Entry 5CPK (X-ray diffraction, 2.63 A resolution); this record covers chains E and J of the 10 polymer chains in the assembly.

== Chain E ==
Protein: Histone H3.1
From: Homo sapiens
UniProtKB: P68431 (H31_HUMAN); residues 0-135 here correspond to UniProt positions 1-136 (UniProt number = residue number + 1)
Chain sequence (139 residues; row label = number of the first residue in the row; numbers below 1 keep their minus sign (Gly-3 is residue -3)):
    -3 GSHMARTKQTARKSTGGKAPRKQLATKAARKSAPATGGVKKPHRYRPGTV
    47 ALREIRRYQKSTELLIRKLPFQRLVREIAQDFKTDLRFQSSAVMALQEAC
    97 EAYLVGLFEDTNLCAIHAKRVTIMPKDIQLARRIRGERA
Disordered / not traced: -3 to 37
Construct notes: expression tag (-3 to -1)
Curated features (UniProtKB/Swiss-Prot):
  - modified residue: Arg2 (Asymmetric dimethylarginine), Thr3 (Phosphothreonine), Lys4 (Allysine), Gln5 (5-glutamyl dopamine), Thr6 (Phosphothreonine), Arg8 (Citrulline), Lys9 (N6,N6,N6-trimethyllysine), Ser10 (ADP-ribosylserine), Thr11 (Phosphothreonine), Lys14 (N6-(2-hydroxyisobutyryl)lysine), Arg17 (Asymmetric dimethylarginine), Lys18 (N6-(2-hydroxyisobutyryl)lysine), Lys23 (N6-(2-hydroxyisobutyryl)lysine), Arg26 (Citrulline), Lys27 (N6,N6,N6-trimethyllysine), Ser28 (ADP-ribosylserine), Lys36 (N6,N6,N6-trimethyllysine), Lys37 (N6-methyllysine), Tyr41 (Phosphotyrosine), Lys56 (N6,N6,N6-trimethyllysine) and 8 more in UniProt
  - lipidation: Lys18 (N6-decanoyllysine)

== Chain J ==
Molecule: 145-nt DNA strand
Sequence (145 nucleotides; each row starts with the number of its first residue):
     1 ATCATTTCCATTCGAAGATTCCATTCGAATCCATTCGAAAATGATTACAT
    51 TCGAATCCATTCGAAGATTCCATTTGAGCCTGTTCGAAAATTCCATTTGA
   101 GTCCAACCAATGATTCCTCTCATTTCCATTCAATGATTCCATGAT
Modified residues: 5CM (5-methyl-2'-deoxy-cytidine-5'-monophosphate) at position 13, 5CM (5-methyl-2'-deoxy-cytidine-5'-monophosphate) at position 26, 5CM (5-methyl-2'-deoxy-cytidine-5'-monophosphate) at position 36, 5CM (5-methyl-2'-deoxy-cytidine-5'-monophosphate) at position 52, 5CM (5-methyl-2'-deoxy-cytidine-5'-monophosphate) at position 62, 5CM (5-methyl-2'-deoxy-cytidine-5'-monophosphate) at position 85

== Interface between chain E and chain J ==
Pairs across the interface (25):
  His39(E) with DG143(J), sugar contact
  Arg40(E) with DG143(J), phosphate contact; DA144(J), phosphate contact
  Tyr41(E) with DT142(J), phosphate contact; DG143(J), phosphate contact
  Arg42(E) with DA67(J), phosphate contact; DT68(J), salt bridge to the phosphate; DG143(J), hydrogen bond to the phosphate
  Pro43(E) with DA67(J), phosphate contact; DT68(J), sugar contact
  Thr45(E) with DG143(J), hydrogen bond to the phosphate
  Arg72(E) with DT50(J), salt bridge to the phosphate
  Arg83(E) with DA49(J), phosphate contact; DT50(J), phosphate contact
  Phe84(E) with DA49(J), sugar contact; DT50(J), hydrogen bond to the phosphate
  Gln85(E) with DA49(J), phosphate contact
  Ser86(E) with DA49(J), hydrogen bond to the phosphate
  Arg116(E) with DC70(J), phosphate contact
  Val117(E) with DC70(J), hydrogen bond to the phosphate
  Thr118(E) with DT69(J), hydrogen bond to the phosphate; DC70(J), hydrogen bond to the phosphate
  Met120(E) with DC70(J), phosphate contact; DC71(J), phosphate contact
  Lys122(E) with DC71(J), salt bridge to the phosphate
Also at the interface, not in a pair above, chain E (19 interface residues in all): Pro38, Arg63, Lys115
Also at the interface, not in a pair above, chain J (13 interface residues in all): DC58, DA59, DA65

== Overview ==
The interface between chain E and chain J involves 19 residues on one side and 13 on the other; the contacts
include 7 hydrogen bonds and 3 salt bridges. Polar pairs include Arg42(E)-DG143(J), Thr45(E)-DG143(J) and
Phe84(E)-DT50(J).
Chain E is Histone H3.1 (Homo sapiens) and chain J is a 145-nt DNA strand; the structure, Nucleosome
containing methylated Sat2L DNA, was determined by X-ray diffraction, deposited together with 5CPI and 5CPJ.
